2HPR - chain A; structure by X-ray diffraction, 2.00 A resolution.

[Chain A]
Molecule: Histidine-containing phosphocarrier protein hpr
Organism: Bacillus subtilis
UniProt: P08877 (PTHP_BACSU); residues 2-88 here correspond to UniProt positions 1-87 (UniProt number = residue number - 1)
Amino-acid sequence (87 residues; numbered 2 to 88; the number before each row is that of its first residue):
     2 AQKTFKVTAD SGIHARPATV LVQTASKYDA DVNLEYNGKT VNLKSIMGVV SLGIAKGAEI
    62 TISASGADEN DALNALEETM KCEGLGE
Construct notes: conflict Val-51 (Met50 in P08877), Cys-83 (Ser82 in P08877)
Modified positions: Cys-83 (s-hydroxycysteine; CSO)

[Overview]
Chain A is Histidine-containing phosphocarrier protein hpr (Bacillus subtilis); the structure,
Histidine-containing phosphocarrier protein hpr mutant with met 51 replaced by val and ser 83 replaced by ...,
was determined by X-ray diffraction, deposited together with 1SPH.
